5D0T - chains C and D of the 28 polymer chains in the assembly; structure by X-ray diffraction, 2.60 A resolution.

# Chain C
Protein: Proteasome subunit alpha type-4
Source organism: Saccharomyces cerevisiae (strain ATCC 204508 / S288c)
Notes: EC 3.4.25.1
UniProt: P40303 (PSA4_YEAST); residues -1 to 252 here correspond to UniProt positions 1-254 (UniProt number = residue number + 2)
Amino-acid sequence (254 residues; numbered -1 to 252; the number before each row is that of its first residue; numbers below 1 keep their minus sign (Met-1 is residue -1)):
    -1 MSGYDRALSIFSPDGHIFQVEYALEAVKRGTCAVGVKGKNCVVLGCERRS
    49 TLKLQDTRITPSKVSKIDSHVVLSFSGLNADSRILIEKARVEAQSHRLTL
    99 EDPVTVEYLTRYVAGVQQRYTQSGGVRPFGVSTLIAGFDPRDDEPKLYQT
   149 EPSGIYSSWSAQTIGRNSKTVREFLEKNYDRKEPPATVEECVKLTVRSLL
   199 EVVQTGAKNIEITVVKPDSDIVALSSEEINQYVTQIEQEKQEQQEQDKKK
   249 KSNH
Unresolved in the structure: -1 to 0, 241-252
Curated features (UniProtKB/Swiss-Prot):
  - modified residue: Thr58 (Phosphothreonine)

# Chain D
Protein: Proteasome subunit alpha type-5
Source organism: Saccharomyces cerevisiae (strain ATCC 204508 / S288c)
Notes: EC 3.4.25.1
UniProt: P32379 (PSA5_YEAST); residues -7 to 252 here correspond to UniProt positions 1-260 (UniProt number = residue number + 8)
Amino-acid sequence (260 residues; row label = number of the first residue in the row; numbers below 1 keep their minus sign (Met-7 is residue -7)):
    -7 MFLTRSEYDRGVSTFSPEGRLFQVEYSLEAIKLGSTAIGIATKEGVVLGV
    43 EKRATSPLLESDSIEKIVEIDRHIGCAMSGLTADARSMIEHARTAAVTHN
    93 LYYDEDINVESLTQSVCDLALRFGEGASGEERLMSRPFGVALLIAGHDAD
   143 DGYQLFHAEPSGTFYRYNAKAIGSGSEGAQAELLNEWHSSLTLKEAELLV
   193 LKILKQVMEEKLDENNAQLSCITKQDGFKIYDNEKTAELIKELKEKEAAE
   243 SPEEADVEMS
Unresolved in the structure: -7 to 0, 118-124, 243-252

# Interface between chain C and chain D
Contacting residue pairs - 64 pairs, chain C then chain D:
  Asp3(C) with Glu117(D)
  Arg4(C) with Glu117(D)
  Ala5(C) with Val4(D), hydrophobic; Glu117(D); Ser127(D)
  Ser7(C) with Ser127(D); Arg128(D)
  Ile8(C) with Gln15(D)
  Phe9(C) with Gln15(D); Tyr18(D), hydrophobic; Ser19(D); Ala22(D), hydrophobic; Leu73(D), hydrophobic; Arg128(D); Pro129(D); Gly131(D)
  Ser10(C) with Tyr18(D)
  Pro11(C) with Tyr18(D), hydrophobic; Glu21(D)
  Asp12(C) with Glu21(D)
  Gly13(C) with Tyr18(D); Glu21(D); Ala22(D)
  His14(C) with Leu25(D)
  Ile15(C) with Leu73(D), hydrophobic; Arg128(D)
  Lys35(C) with Glu52(D), salt bridge
  Gln116(C) with Ala75(D); Asp76(D); Arg128(D)
  Thr119(C) with Arg128(D), hydrogen bond (backbone-side chain)
  Gln120(C) with Met126(D); Ser127(D), hydrogen bond (backbone-backbone); Arg128(D); Pro129(D); Phe130(D)
  Ser121(C) with Ser127(D)
  Gly122(C) with Ser127(D)
  Ser151(C) with Ala75(D)
  Gly152(C) with Ala75(D)
  Ile153(C) with Thr74(D); Ala75(D)
  Ser155(C) with Leu51(D); Ser55(D)
  Ser156(C) with Leu51(D); Glu52(D), hydrogen bond (backbone-backbone); Ser55(D), hydrogen bond (backbone-side chain)
  Trp157(C) with Thr47(D); Ser48(D); Leu50(D); Leu51(D); Glu52(D)
  Ser158(C) with Leu50(D), hydrogen bond (backbone-backbone); Glu52(D)
  Ala159(C) with Leu50(D)
  Leu173(C) with Leu50(D), hydrophobic
  Glu174(C) with Ser48(D), hydrogen bond; Pro49(D); Leu50(D)
  Tyr177(C) with Leu50(D), hydrophobic
  Arg179(C) with Pro49(D), hydrogen bond (side chain-backbone); Leu50(D); Leu51(D), hydrogen bond (side chain-backbone); Glu52(D)
Other interface residues (no listed pair), chain C (32 interface residues in all): Tyr154, Arg170
Other interface residues (no listed pair), chain D (29 interface residues in all): Asp1, Ser53, Glu57, Ser79

# In short
The interface between chain C and chain D involves 32 residues on one side and 29 on the other, with 8
hydrogen bonds and 1 salt bridge. Polar contacts include Lys35(C)-Glu52(D), Thr119(C)-Arg128(D) and
Ser156(C)-Ser55(D).
Here chain C is Proteasome subunit alpha type-4 and chain D is Proteasome subunit alpha type-5, both from
Saccharomyces cerevisiae (strain ATCC 204508 / S288c). Entry 5D0T (Yeast 20S proteasome beta5-D166N mutant in
complex with MG132) was determined by X-ray diffraction, deposited together with 5CZ4, 5CZ5, 5CZ6, 5CZ7, 5CZ8,
5CZ9 and 16 further entries.
